Entry 6CUU (X-ray diffraction, 2.99 A resolution); this record covers chains D and F of the 8 polymer chains in the assembly.

== Chain D ==
Protein: DNA-directed RNA polymerase subunit beta'
Source organism: Thermus thermophilus (strain HB27 / ATCC BAA-163 / DSM 7039)
Notes: EC 2.7.7.6
UniProtKB: Q72HM6 (RPOC_THET2); residues 1-1524 here = UniProt positions 1-1524
Amino-acid sequence (1524 residues; numbered 1 to 1524; the number before each row is that of its first residue):
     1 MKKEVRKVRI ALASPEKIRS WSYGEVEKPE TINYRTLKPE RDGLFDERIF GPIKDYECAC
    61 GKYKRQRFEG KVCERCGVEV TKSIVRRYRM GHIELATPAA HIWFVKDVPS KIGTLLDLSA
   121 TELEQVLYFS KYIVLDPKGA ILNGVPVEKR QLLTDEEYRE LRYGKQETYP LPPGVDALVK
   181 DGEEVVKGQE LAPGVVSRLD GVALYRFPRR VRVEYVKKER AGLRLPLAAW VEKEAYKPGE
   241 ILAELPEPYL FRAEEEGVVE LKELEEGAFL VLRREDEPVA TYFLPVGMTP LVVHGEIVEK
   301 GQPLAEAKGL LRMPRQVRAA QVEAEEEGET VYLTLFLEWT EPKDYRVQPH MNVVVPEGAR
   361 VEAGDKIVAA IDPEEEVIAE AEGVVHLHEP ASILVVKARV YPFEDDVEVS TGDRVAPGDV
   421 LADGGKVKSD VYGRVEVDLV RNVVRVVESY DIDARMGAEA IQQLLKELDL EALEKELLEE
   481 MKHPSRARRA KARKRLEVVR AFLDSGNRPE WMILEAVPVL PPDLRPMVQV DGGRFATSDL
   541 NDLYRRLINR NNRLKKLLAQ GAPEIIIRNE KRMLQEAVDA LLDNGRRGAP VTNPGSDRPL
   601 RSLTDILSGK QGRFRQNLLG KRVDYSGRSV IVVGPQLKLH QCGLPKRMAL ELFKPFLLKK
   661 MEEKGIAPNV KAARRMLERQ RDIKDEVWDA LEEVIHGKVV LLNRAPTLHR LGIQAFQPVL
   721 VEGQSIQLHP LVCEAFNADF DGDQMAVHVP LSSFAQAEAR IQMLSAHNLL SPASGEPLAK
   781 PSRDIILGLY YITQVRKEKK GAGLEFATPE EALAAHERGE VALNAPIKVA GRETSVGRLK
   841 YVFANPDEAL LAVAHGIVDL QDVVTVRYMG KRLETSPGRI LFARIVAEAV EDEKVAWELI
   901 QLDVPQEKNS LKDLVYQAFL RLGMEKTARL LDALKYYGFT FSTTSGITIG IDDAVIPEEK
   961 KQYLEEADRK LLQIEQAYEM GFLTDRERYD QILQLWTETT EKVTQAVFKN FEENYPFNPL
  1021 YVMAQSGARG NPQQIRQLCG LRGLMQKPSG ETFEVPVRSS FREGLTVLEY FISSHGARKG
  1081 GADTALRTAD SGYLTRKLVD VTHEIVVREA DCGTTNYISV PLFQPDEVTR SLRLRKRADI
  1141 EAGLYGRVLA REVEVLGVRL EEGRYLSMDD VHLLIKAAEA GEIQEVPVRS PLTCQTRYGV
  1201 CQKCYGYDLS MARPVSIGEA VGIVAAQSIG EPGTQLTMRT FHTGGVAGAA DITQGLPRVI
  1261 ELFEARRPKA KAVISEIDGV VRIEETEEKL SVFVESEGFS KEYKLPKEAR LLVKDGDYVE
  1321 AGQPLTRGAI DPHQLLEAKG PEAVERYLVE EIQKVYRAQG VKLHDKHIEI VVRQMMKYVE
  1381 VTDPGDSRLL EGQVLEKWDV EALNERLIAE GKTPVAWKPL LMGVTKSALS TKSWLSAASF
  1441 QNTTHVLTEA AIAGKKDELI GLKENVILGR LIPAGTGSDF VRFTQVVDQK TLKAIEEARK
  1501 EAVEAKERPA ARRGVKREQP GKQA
Not modelled in the structure: 1-2, 1238-1252, 1503-1524
Differences from the reference sequence: conflict Arg274 (Gln in Q72HM6), Leu1041 (Met in Q72HM6), Val1313 (Ala in Q72HM6)
Curated features (UniProtKB/Swiss-Prot):
  - binding site (Zn(2+)): Cys58, Cys60, Cys73, Cys76, Cys1112, Cys1194, Cys1201, Cys1204
  - binding site (Mg(2+)): Asp739, Asp741, Asp743
Bound ions: Zn2+ site 1: Cys58, Cys60, Cys73, Cys76; Mg2+ site 1: Asp739, Asp741, Asp743; Mg2+ site 2 near Lys840 (its only coordinating residue here); Zn2+ site 2: Cys1112, Cys1194, Cys1201, Cys1204

== Chain F ==
Protein: RNA polymerase sigma factor SigA
Source organism: Thermus thermophilus (strain HB27 / ATCC BAA-163 / DSM 7039)
UniProtKB: Q72L95 (SIGA_THET2); residue numbers follow UniProt; this construct covers 1-423
Amino-acid sequence (423 residues; numbered 1 to 423; the number before each row is that of its first residue):
     1 MKKSKRKNAQ AQEAQETEVL VQEEAEELPE FPEGEPDPDL EDPDLALEDD LLDLPEEGEG
    61 LDLEEEEEDL PIPKISTSDP VRQYLHEIGQ VPLLTLEEEV ELARKVEEGM EAIKKLSEIT
   121 GLDPDLIREV VRAKILGSAR VRHIPGLKET LDPKTVEEID QKLKSLPKEH KRYLHIAREG
   181 EAARQHLIEA NLRLVVSIAK KYTGRGLSFL DLIQEGNQGL IRAVEKFEYK RRFKFSTYAT
   241 WWIRQAINRA IADQARTIRI PVHMVETINK LSRTARQLQQ ELGREPTYEE IAEAMGPGWD
   301 AKRVEETLKI AQEPVSLETP IGDEKDSFYG DFIPDEHLPS PVDAATQSLL SEELEKALSK
   361 LSEREAMVLK LRKGLIDGRE HTLEEVGAFF GVTRERIRQI ENKALRKLKY HESRTRKLRD
   421 FLD
Not modelled in the structure: 1-77
Curated features (UniProtKB/Swiss-Prot):
  - DNA-binding region: Leu383 to Asn402 (H-T-H motif)
  - region: Ser78 to Ile113 (Sigma-70 factor domain-1)
  - motif: Asp211 to Gln214 (Interaction with polymerase core subunit RpoC)

== Chain D / chain F interface ==
Contacting residue pairs (144):
  Glu30(D) - Arg259(F)  salt bridge
  Thr31(D) - Thr257(F)  hydrogen bond (side chain-backbone)
  Thr31(D) - Ile258(F)
  Ile32(D) - Ile258(F)
  Tyr34(D) - Ile258(F)  hydrophobic
  Tyr34(D) - Arg259(F)
  Tyr34(D) - Pro261(F)
  Tyr34(D) - Met264(F)
  Tyr34(D) - Ile310(F)  hydrophobic
  Ile53(D) - His337(F)
  Lys64(D) - Asp377(F)
  Arg65(D) - Ile376(F)
  Arg65(D) - Asp377(F)
  Arg65(D) - Gly378(F)
  Ser83(D) - His337(F)  hydrogen bond
  Ile84(D) - Leu338(F)  hydrophobic
  Tyr128(D) - Gln83(F)
  Phe129(D) - Gln83(F)  hydrogen bond (backbone-side chain)
  Phe129(D) - Glu87(F)
  Ser130(D) - Gln83(F)
  Arg206(D) - Glu101(F)  salt bridge
  Pro349(D) - Glu97(F)
  Pro349(D) - Val100(F)
  His350(D) - Val100(F)
  His350(D) - Arg232(F)
  Asn352(D) - Arg104(F)
  Ile371(D) - Tyr229(F)  hydrophobic
  Ile371(D) - Lys230(F)
  Ile371(D) - Arg232(F)
  Asp372(D) - Arg232(F)  salt bridge
  Glu375(D) - Arg232(F)  salt bridge
  Glu404(D) - Lys168(F)  hydrogen bond (backbone-side chain)
  Asp406(D) - Lys168(F)
  Asp406(D) - Lys171(F)  salt bridge
  Val407(D) - Lys171(F)
  Val407(D) - His175(F)
  Glu408(D) - Lys164(F)
  Glu408(D) - Lys171(F)  salt bridge
  Val409(D) - Lys164(F)
  Val409(D) - His175(F)  hydrogen bond (backbone-side chain)
  Ser410(D) - Lys164(F)
  Ser410(D) - Leu174(F)
  Ser410(D) - His175(F)
  Ser410(D) - Arg178(F)
  Thr411(D) - Ile135(F)
  Thr411(D) - Arg178(F)  hydrogen bond (backbone-side chain)
  Gly412(D) - Lys134(F)
  Gly412(D) - Ile135(F)
  Asp413(D) - Lys164(F)  salt bridge
  Asp413(D) - Arg178(F)  salt bridge
  Arg434(D) - Ile135(F)  hydrogen bond (side chain-backbone)
  Val437(D) - His175(F)
  Leu439(D) - Arg172(F)
  Pro526(D) - Leu317(F)  hydrophobic
  Met527(D) - Thr257(F)
  Met527(D) - Ile258(F)  hydrophobic
  Val530(D) - Tyr329(F)
  Val530(D) - Ile333(F)  hydrophobic
  Gly532(D) - Lys309(F)  hydrogen bond (backbone-side chain)
  Gly533(D) - Lys309(F)
  Arg534(D) - Gln312(F)
  Arg534(D) - Glu313(F)  hydrogen bond (side chain-backbone)
  Phe535(D) - Pro314(F)
  Phe535(D) - Val315(F)  hydrogen bond (backbone-backbone)
  Ala536(D) - Val315(F)
  Ala536(D) - Leu317(F)  hydrophobic
  Thr537(D) - Val315(F)  hydrogen bond (backbone-backbone)
  Thr537(D) - Ser316(F)
  Thr537(D) - Leu317(F)  hydrogen bond (backbone-backbone)
  Ser538(D) - Leu317(F)
  Ser538(D) - Glu318(F)  hydrogen bond
  Asp539(D) - Ser316(F)  hydrogen bond
  Asp539(D) - Glu318(F)  hydrogen bond (backbone-side chain)
  Asp542(D) - Thr257(F)  hydrogen bond
  Arg545(D) - Gln254(F)  hydrogen bond (side chain-backbone)
  Arg545(D) - Arg256(F)  hydrogen bond (side chain-backbone)
  Arg545(D) - Thr257(F)
  Asn549(D) - Gln254(F)
  Arg550(D) - Ser208(F)
  Arg550(D) - Asp211(F)  salt bridge
  Arg553(D) - Asp211(F)  salt bridge
  Arg553(D) - Gln214(F)
  Arg553(D) - Glu215(F)  salt bridge
  Arg553(D) - Gln218(F)
  Lys555(D) - Arg142(F)
  Lys556(D) - Gln218(F)  hydrogen bond
  Leu557(D) - Gln214(F)
  Leu557(D) - Ile221(F)  hydrophobic
  Leu558(D) - Arg140(F)
  Ala559(D) - Glu129(F)
  Ala559(D) - Arg142(F)
  Ala559(D) - Ile144(F)
  Gln560(D) - Arg132(F)
  Gln560(D) - Arg184(F)  hydrogen bond (backbone-side chain)
  Gln560(D) - Arg222(F)
  Gly561(D) - Leu136(F)
  Gly561(D) - Arg140(F)
  Gly561(D) - Arg184(F)  hydrogen bond (backbone-side chain)
  Gly561(D) - Gln185(F)  hydrogen bond (backbone-side chain)
  Ala562(D) - Arg140(F)  hydrogen bond (backbone-side chain)
  Ala562(D) - Gln185(F)
  Ala562(D) - Ile221(F)  hydrophobic
  Pro563(D) - Gln185(F)
  Pro563(D) - Ile188(F)  hydrophobic
  Pro563(D) - Glu189(F)
  Glu564(D) - Arg140(F)  salt bridge
  Ile565(D) - Tyr84(F)  hydrophobic
  Ile565(D) - Glu87(F)
  Ile565(D) - Ile88(F)  hydrophobic
  Ile565(D) - Val91(F)  hydrophobic
  Ile565(D) - Glu189(F)
  Ile565(D) - Leu192(F)  hydrophobic
  Ile566(D) - Ile188(F)  hydrophobic
  Ile566(D) - Leu192(F)  hydrophobic
  Ile566(D) - Gln214(F)  hydrogen bond (backbone-side chain)
  Ile567(D) - Arg140(F)
  Arg568(D) - Glu87(F)  salt bridge
  Asn569(D) - Tyr84(F)
  Asn569(D) - Leu210(F)
  Asn569(D) - Gln214(F)  hydrogen bond
  Glu570(D) - Gln214(F)  hydrogen bond
  Arg572(D) - Pro80(F)
  Arg572(D) - Gln83(F)
  Arg572(D) - Glu87(F)  salt bridge
  Met573(D) - Leu210(F)  hydrophobic
  Met573(D) - Asp211(F)
  Met573(D) - Gln214(F)
  Glu576(D) - Pro80(F)
  Arg598(D) - Ser316(F)  hydrogen bond
  Arg598(D) - Glu318(F)
  Arg598(D) - Pro320(F)
  Arg601(D) - Glu318(F)
  Arg601(D) - Phe328(F)
  Gln611(D) - Lys325(F)  hydrogen bond (side chain-backbone)
  Gln611(D) - Asp326(F)
  Asn669(D) - Asp420(F)  hydrogen bond
  Lys671(D) - Thr346(F)
  Lys671(D) - Asp420(F)  hydrogen bond (side chain-backbone)
  Lys671(D) - Phe421(F)
  Lys671(D) - Asp423(F)  salt bridge
  Ala672(D) - Asp420(F)
  Arg674(D) - Val342(F)
  Arg675(D) - Asp420(F)
  Arg675(D) - Asp423(F)  hydrogen bond (side chain-backbone)
Also at the interface, not in a pair above, chain D (83 interface residues in all): Asp55, Gln66, Glu156, Arg159, Ala391, Asp405, Val528, Arg587, Pro594
Also at the interface, not in a pair above, chain F (84 interface residues in all): Ser78, His86, Gln90, Leu96, Leu166, Ile176, Gly206, Ile213, Asn217, Ala255, Ile260

== Overview ==
83 residues of chain D face 84 of chain F across their interface; the contacts include 31 hydrogen bonds and
15 salt bridges. Polar pairs include Glu30(D)-Arg259(F), Arg206(D)-Glu101(F) and Asp372(D)-Arg232(F). Curated
annotation (UniProt) lists 8 Zn2+-binding residues and 3 Mg2+-binding residues on chain D.
Here chain D is DNA-directed RNA polymerase subunit beta' and chain F is RNA polymerase sigma factor SigA,
both from Thermus thermophilus (strain HB27 / ATCC BAA-163 / DSM 7039). Entry 6CUU (Thermus thermophiles RNA
polymerase in complex with promoter DNA and antibiotic Kanglemycin A) was determined by X-ray diffraction
together with 6CUX from the same study.
